1ONH - chain A; structure by X-ray diffraction, 1.38 A resolution.

# Chain A
Molecule: class C beta-lactamase
Organism: Enterobacter cloacae
Notes: EC 3.5.2.6
UniProt: Q59401 (Q59401_ENTCL); residues 1-364 here correspond to UniProt positions 21-384 (UniProt number = residue number + 20)
Sequence (364 residues; each row starts with the number of its first residue):
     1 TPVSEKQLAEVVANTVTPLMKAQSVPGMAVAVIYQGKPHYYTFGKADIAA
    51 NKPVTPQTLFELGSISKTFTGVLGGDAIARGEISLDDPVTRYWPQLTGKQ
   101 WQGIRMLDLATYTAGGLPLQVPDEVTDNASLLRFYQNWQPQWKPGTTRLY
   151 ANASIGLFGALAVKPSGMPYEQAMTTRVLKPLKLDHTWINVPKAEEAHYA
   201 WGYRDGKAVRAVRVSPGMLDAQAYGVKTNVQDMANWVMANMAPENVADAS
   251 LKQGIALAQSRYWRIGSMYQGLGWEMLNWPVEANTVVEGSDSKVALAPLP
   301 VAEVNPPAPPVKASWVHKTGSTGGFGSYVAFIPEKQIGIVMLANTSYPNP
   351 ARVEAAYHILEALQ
Unresolved in the structure: 1
Covalent attachments: compound WY4 linked to Ser64
Ligand contacts: WY4 (7-(5,6-dihydro-8H-imidazo[2,1-c][1,4]oxazin-2-yl)-6-formyl-2,7-dihydro- [1,4]thiazepine-3-carboxylic acid): Gly63, Lys67, Leu119, Gln120, Tyr150, Asn152, Thr319, Gly320, Ser321, Thr322, Gly323

# Overview
Compound WY4 is covalently linked to Ser64.
Chain A is class C beta-lactamase (Enterobacter cloacae); the structure, GC1 beta-lactamase with a penem
inhibitor, was determined by X-ray diffraction, deposited together with 1ONG.
